Entry 2NLJ (X-ray diffraction, 2.52 A resolution); this record covers chains A and B of the 3 polymer chains in the assembly.

# Chain A
Molecule: antibody Fab fragment light chain
From: Mus musculus
Notes: antibody fragment or engineered binder
Amino-acid sequence (212 residues; numbered 1 to 212; the number before each row is that of its first residue):
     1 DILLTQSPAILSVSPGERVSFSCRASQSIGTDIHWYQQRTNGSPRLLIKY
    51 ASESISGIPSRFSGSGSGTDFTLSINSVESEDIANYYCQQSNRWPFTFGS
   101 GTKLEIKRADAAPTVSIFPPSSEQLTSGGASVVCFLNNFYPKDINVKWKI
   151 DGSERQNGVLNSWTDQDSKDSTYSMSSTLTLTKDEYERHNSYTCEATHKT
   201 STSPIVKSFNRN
Cystine bridges: C23-C88

# Chain B
Molecule: antibody Fab fragment heavy chain
From: Mus musculus
Notes: antibody fragment or engineered binder
Amino-acid sequence (219 residues; numbered 1 to 219; the number before each row is that of its first residue):
     1 QVQLQQPGAELVKPGASVKLSCKASGYTFTSDWIHWVKQRPGHGLEWIGE
    51 IIPSYGRANYNEKIQKKATLTADKSSSTAFMQLSSLTSEDSAVYYCARER
   101 GDGYFAVWGAGTTVTVSSAKTTPPSVYPLAPGSAAQTNSMVTLGCLVKGY
   151 FPEPVTVTWNSGSLSSGVHTFPAVLQSDLYTLSSSVTVPSSSWPSETVTC
   201 NVAHPASSTKVDKKIVPRD
Unresolved in the structure: 219
Cystine bridges: C22-C96, C145-C200

# Interface between chain A and chain B
Residue-residue contacts (67; chain A residue first):
  H34(A) with G103(B), hydrogen bond (side chain-backbone); Y104(B)
  Y36(A) with Y104(B); F105(B), hydrogen bond (side chain-backbone); W108(B)
  Q38(A) with Q39(B), hydrogen bond; Y95(B), hydrogen bond
  G42(A) with Y95(B), hydrogen bond (backbone-side chain)
  S43(A) with Y95(B); G109(B)
  P44(A) with W108(B)
  L46(A) with Y104(B), hydrophobic; F105(B)
  K49(A) with Y104(B), hydrogen bond
  Y50(A) with D102(B), hydrogen bond (side chain-backbone); Y104(B), hydrophobic
  Y87(A) with Q39(B); G44(B); L45(B)
  Q89(A) with G103(B), hydrogen bond (side chain-backbone); Y104(B); F105(B)
  S91(A) with G103(B)
  W94(A) with W47(B), hydrophobic; E50(B), hydrogen bond; N59(B); Y60(B)
  P95(A) with W47(B), hydrophobic
  F96(A) with H35(B); E99(B); G103(B)
  F98(A) with L45(B); F105(B), hydrophobic; W108(B), hydrophobic
  S116(A) with T142(B)
  F118(A) with L129(B); A130(B); P131(B); T142(B)
  P119(A) with A130(B); R218(B)
  P120(A) with R218(B), hydrogen bond (backbone-side chain)
  S121(A) with Y127(B); P128(B), hydrogen bond (side chain-backbone)
  E123(A) with Y127(B); P128(B)
  Q124(A) with Y127(B)
  S127(A) with Y127(B), hydrogen bond
  S131(A) with L146(B); K148(B)
  F135(A) with F171(B), hydrophobic; S183(B); S185(B)
  N137(A) with H169(B); F171(B); S185(B), hydrogen bond
  N138(A) with H169(B), hydrogen bond
  L160(A) with V174(B), hydrophobic
  N161(A) with V174(B)
  S162(A) with F171(B); P172(B), hydrogen bond (side chain-backbone)
  W163(A) with P172(B)
  T164(A) with F171(B)
  S174(A) with H169(B), hydrogen bond; F171(B)
  M175(A) with F171(B)
  S176(A) with F171(B)
Other interface residues (no listed pair), chain A (40 interface residues in all): D1, V133, D167, T180
Other interface residues (no listed pair), chain B (41 interface residues in all): V37, H43, E62, K63, A106, L143, G144, T170, Q176, S184

# In short
40 residues of chain A and 41 residues of chain B are in contact, with 16 hydrogen bonds. Among the polar
pairs are H34(A)-G103(B), Y36(A)-F105(B) and Q38(A)-Q39(B).
Here chain A is antibody Fab fragment light chain and chain B is antibody Fab fragment heavy chain, both from
Mus musculus. Entry 2NLJ (Potassium Channel KcsA(M96V)-Fab complex in KCl) was determined by X-ray diffraction
(same publication as 2ITC and 2ITD).
